PDB entry 9FNN | electron microscopy, 2.85 A resolution | chains A and D of the 15 polymer chains in the assembly

# Chain A
Protein: Cellulose synthase catalytic subunit [UDP-forming]
From: Escherichia coli
Notes: EC 2.4.1.12; engineered mutation(s): HA-FLAG-tagged at C-terminue
Chain sequence (908 residues; numbered 1 to 908; the number before each row is that of its first residue):
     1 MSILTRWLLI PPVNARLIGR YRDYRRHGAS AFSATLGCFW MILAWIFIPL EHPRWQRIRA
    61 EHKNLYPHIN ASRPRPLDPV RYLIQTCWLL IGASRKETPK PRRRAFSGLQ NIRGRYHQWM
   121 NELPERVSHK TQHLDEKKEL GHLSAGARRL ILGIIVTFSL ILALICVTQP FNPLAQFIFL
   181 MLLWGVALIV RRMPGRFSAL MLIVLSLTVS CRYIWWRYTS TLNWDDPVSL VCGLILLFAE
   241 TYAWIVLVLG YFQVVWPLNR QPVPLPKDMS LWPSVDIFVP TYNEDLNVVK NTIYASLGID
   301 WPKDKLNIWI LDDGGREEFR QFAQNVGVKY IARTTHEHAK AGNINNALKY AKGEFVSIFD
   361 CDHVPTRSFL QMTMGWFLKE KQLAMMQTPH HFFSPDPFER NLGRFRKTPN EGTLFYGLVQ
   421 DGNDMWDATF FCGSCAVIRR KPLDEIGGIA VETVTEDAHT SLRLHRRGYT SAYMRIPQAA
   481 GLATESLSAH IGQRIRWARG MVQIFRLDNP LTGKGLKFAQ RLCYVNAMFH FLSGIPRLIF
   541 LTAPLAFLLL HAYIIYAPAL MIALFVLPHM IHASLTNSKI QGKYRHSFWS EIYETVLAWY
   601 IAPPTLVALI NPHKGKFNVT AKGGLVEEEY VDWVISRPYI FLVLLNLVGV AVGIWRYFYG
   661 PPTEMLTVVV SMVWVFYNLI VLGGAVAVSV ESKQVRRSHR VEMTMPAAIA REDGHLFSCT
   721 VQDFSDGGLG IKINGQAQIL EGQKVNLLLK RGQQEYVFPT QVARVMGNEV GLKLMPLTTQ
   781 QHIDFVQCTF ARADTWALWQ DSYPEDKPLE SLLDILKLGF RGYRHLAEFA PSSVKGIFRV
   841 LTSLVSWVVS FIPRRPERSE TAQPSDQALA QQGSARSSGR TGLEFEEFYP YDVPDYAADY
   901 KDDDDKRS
Disordered / not traced: 95-141, 612-624, 854-908
Ligand contacts:
  - c-di-GMP (C2E; 9,9'-[(2R,3R,3aS,5S,7aR,9R,10R,10aS,12S,14aR)-3,5,10,12-tetrahydroxy-5,12-dioxidooctahydro-2H,7H-difuro[3,2-d:3',2'-j][1,3,7,9,2,8]tetraoxadiphosphacyclododecine-2,9-diyl]bis(2-amino-1,9-dihydro-6H-purin-6-one)), molecule 1: Lys693, Gln694, Val695, Arg696, Arg700, Arg764, Met766
  - c-di-GMP (C2E), molecule 2: Val695, Arg696, Arg697, Ser698, Arg700, Asp723, Phe724, Ser725, Gly727, Gly728, Leu729, Gly730, Ala763, Arg764, Gly771, Leu772, Lys773
What the authors report for this chain:
  - binding site for c-di-GMP: Arg696

# Chain D
Protein: Cellulose biosynthesis protein BcsG
From: Escherichia coli
Chain sequence (536 residues; numbered 1 to 536; the number before each row is that of its first residue):
     1 MTQFTQNTAM PSSLWQYWRG LSGWNFYFLV KFGLLWAGYL NFHPLLNLVF AAFLLMPLPR
    61 YSLHRLRHWI ALPIGFALFW HDTWLPGPES IMSQGSQVAG FSTDYLIDLV TRFINWQMIG
   121 AIFVLLVAWL FLSQWIRITV FVVAILLWLN VLTLAGPSFS LWPAGQPTTT VTTTGGNAAA
   181 TVAATGGAPV VGDMPAQTAP PTTANLNAWL NNFYNAEAKR KSTFPSSLPA DAQPFELLVI
   241 NICSLSWSDI EAAGLMSHPL WSHFDIEFKN FNSATSYSGP AAIRLLRASC GQTSHTNLYQ
   301 PANNDCYLFD NLSKLGFTQH LMMGHNGQFG GFLKEVRENG GMQSELMDQT NLPVILLGFD
   361 GSPVYDDTAV LNRWLDVTEK DKNSRSATFY NTLPLHDGNH YPGVSKTADY KARAQKFFDE
   421 LDAFFTELEK SGRKVMVVVV PEHGGALKGD RMQVSGLRDI PSPSITDVPV GVKFFGMKAP
   481 HQGAPIVIEQ PSSFLAISDL VVRVLDGKIF TEDNVDWKKL TSGLHKQHRS PRTQMQ
Disordered / not traced: 1-11, 156-536

# Chain A / chain D interface
Contacting residue pairs (22; chain A residue first):
  His52(A) with Ser13(D), hydrogen bond (side chain-backbone); Leu14(D), hydrogen bond (side chain-backbone)
  Pro53(A) with Ser13(D); Leu14(D)
  Arg54(A) with Ser13(D); Leu14(D); Trp15(D), hydrogen bond (side chain-backbone); Gln16(D), hydrogen bond; Trp18(D)
  Arg57(A) with Leu14(D)
  Leu90(A) with Arg137(D), hydrogen bond (backbone-side chain); Val140(D), hydrophobic
  Ile91(A) with Ile136(D); Arg137(D), hydrogen bond (backbone-backbone); Phe141(D), hydrophobic
  Gly92(A) with Trp135(D); Arg137(D)
  Ala93(A) with Ser133(D); Gln134(D); Trp135(D), hydrogen bond (backbone-backbone); Arg137(D)
  Leu809(A) with Trp135(D), hydrophobic
Other interface residues (no listed pair), chain A (10 interface residues in all): Leu188
Other interface residues (no listed pair), chain D (13 interface residues in all): Phe131

# Summary
10 residues of chain A and 13 residues of chain D are in contact, with 7 hydrogen bonds. Among the polar pairs
are His52(A)-Ser13(D), His52(A)-Leu14(D) and Arg54(A)-Trp15(D). Chain A binds c-di-GMP. From the paper: a
binding site for c-di-GMP at Arg696(A).
Chain A is Cellulose synthase catalytic subunit [UDP-forming] and chain D is Cellulose biosynthesis protein
BcsG, both from Escherichia coli; the structure, Cryo-EM structure of the c-di-GMP-saturated 'crown'less Bcs
macrocomplex for cellulose secretion in E. coli, was determined by electron microscopy (same publication as
9FMV, 9FMZ, 9FO7, 9FP0 and 9FP2).
